Entry 6EU2 (electron microscopy, 3.40 A resolution); this record covers chains A and E of the 17 polymer chains in the assembly.

[Chain A]
Name: DNA-directed RNA polymerase III subunit RPC1
From: Saccharomyces cerevisiae (strain ATCC 204508 / S288c)
Notes: EC 2.7.7.6
UniProtKB: P04051 (RPC1_YEAST); residue numbers follow UniProt; this construct covers 1-1460
Chain sequence (1460 residues; numbered 1 to 1460; the number before each row is that of its first residue):
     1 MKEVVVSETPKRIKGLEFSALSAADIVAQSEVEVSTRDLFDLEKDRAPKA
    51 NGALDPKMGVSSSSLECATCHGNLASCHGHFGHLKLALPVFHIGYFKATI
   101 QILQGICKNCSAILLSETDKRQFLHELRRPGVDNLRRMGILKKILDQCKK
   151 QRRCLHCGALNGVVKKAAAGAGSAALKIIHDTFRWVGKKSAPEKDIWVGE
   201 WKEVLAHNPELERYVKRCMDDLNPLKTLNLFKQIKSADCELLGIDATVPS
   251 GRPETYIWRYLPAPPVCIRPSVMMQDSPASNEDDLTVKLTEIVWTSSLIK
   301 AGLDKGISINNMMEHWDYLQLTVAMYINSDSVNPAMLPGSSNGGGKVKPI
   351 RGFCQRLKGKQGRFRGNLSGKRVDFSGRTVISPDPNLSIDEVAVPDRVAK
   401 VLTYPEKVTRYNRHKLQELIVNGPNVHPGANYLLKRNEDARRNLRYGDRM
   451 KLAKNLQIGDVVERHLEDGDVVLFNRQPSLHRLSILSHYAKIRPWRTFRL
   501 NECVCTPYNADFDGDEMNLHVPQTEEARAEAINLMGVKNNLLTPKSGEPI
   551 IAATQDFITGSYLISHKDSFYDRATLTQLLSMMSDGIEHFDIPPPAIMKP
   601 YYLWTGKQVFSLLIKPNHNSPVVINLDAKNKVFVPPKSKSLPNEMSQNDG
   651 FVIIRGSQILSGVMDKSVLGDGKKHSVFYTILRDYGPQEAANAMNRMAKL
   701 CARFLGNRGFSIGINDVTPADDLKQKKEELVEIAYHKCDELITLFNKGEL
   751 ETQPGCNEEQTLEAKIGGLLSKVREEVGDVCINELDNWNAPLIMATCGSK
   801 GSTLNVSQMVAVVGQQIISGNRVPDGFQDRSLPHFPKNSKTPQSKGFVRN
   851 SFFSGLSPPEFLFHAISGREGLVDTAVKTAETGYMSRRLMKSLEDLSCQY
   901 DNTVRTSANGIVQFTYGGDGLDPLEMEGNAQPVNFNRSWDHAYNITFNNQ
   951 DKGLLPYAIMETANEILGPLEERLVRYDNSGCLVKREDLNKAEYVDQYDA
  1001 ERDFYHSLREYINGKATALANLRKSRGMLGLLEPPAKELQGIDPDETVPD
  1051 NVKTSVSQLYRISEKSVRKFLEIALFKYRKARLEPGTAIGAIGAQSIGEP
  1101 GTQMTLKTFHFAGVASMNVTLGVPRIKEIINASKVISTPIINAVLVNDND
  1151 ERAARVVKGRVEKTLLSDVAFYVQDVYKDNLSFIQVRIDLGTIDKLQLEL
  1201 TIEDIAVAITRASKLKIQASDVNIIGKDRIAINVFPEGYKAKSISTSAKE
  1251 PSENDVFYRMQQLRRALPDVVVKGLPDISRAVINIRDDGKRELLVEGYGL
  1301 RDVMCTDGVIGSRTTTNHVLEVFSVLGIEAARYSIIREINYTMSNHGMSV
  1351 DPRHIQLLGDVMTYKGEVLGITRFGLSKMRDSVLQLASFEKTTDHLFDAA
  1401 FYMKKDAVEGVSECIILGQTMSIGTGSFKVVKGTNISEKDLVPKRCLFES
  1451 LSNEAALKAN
Disordered / not traced: 1, 169-174, 330-365, 1237-1251
Ion coordination: Zn2+ site 1 near C70 (its only coordinating residue here); Zn2+ site 2: C107, C154, C157; Mg2+: D511, D513, D515

[Chain E]
Name: DNA-directed RNA polymerases I, II, and III subunit RPABC1
From: Saccharomyces cerevisiae (strain ATCC 204508 / S288c)
UniProtKB: P20434 (RPAB1_YEAST); residue numbers follow UniProt; this construct covers 1-215
Chain sequence (215 residues; row label = number of the first residue in the row):
     1 MDQENERNISRLWRAFRTVKEMVKDRGYFITQEEVELPLEDFKAKYCDSM
    51 GRPQRKMMSFQANPTEESISKFPDMGSLWVEFCDEPSVGVKTMKTFVIHI
   101 QEKNFQTGIFVYQNNITPSAMKLVPSIPPATIETFNEAALVVNITHHELV
   151 PKHIRLSSDEKRELLKRYRLKESQLPRIQRADPVALYLGLKRGEVVKIIR
   201 KSETSGRYASYRICM

[Chain A / chain E interface]
Pairs across the interface - 68 pairs, chain A then chain E:
  R129(A) - R192(E)
  D133(A) - R177(E)  salt bridge
  R905(A) - L170(E)
  N909(A) - Q174(E)
  G910(A) - Q174(E)
  I911(A) - Q174(E)  hydrogen bond (backbone-backbone)
  I911(A) - P176(E)
  F914(A) - L175(E)  hydrophobic
  F914(A) - Y211(E)  hydrophobic
  G917(A) - S205(E)
  G918(A) - S205(E)
  G918(A) - Y208(E)
  D919(A) - S205(E)
  N979(A) - E160(E)
  N979(A) - E163(E)
  N979(A) - Y211(E)  hydrogen bond
  S980(A) - E160(E)
  G981(A) - E163(E)
  N990(A) - R207(E)  hydrogen bond (backbone-side chain)
  K991(A) - R207(E)
  E993(A) - I154(E)
  E993(A) - K197(E)  hydrogen bond (backbone-side chain)
  V995(A) - K197(E)  hydrogen bond (backbone-side chain)
  V995(A) - R207(E)
  V995(A) - A209(E)
  Q997(A) - R167(E)
  D999(A) - R207(E)
  A1000(A) - S205(E)
  T1201(A) - M1(E)
  R1301(A) - A139(E)
  M1304(A) - V142(E)  hydrophobic
  M1304(A) - H147(E)
  C1305(A) - R11(E)  hydrogen bond
  C1305(A) - V141(E)  hydrophobic
  G1311(A) - H147(E)
  S1312(A) - H147(E)  hydrogen bond (backbone-side chain)
  S1312(A) - E148(E)
  R1313(A) - H147(E)
  R1313(A) - E148(E)
  T1314(A) - H147(E)
  T1315(A) - E148(E)
  V1325(A) - I144(E)
  V1325(A) - P183(E)
  L1326(A) - I144(E)
  L1326(A) - V150(E)  hydrophobic
  L1326(A) - V184(E)
  G1327(A) - D182(E)
  I1328(A) - I178(E)  hydrophobic
  I1328(A) - D182(E)
  I1328(A) - R212(E)
  E1329(A) - P151(E)
  E1329(A) - H153(E)
  E1329(A) - I198(E)
  E1329(A) - R200(E)  salt bridge
  E1329(A) - R212(E)  salt bridge
  A1330(A) - L149(E)
  A1330(A) - V150(E)  hydrophobic
  R1332(A) - R200(E)
  Y1333(A) - L149(E)  hydrophobic
  Q1356(A) - S202(E)
  T1363(A) - R212(E)
  Y1364(A) - P176(E)
  Y1364(A) - R177(E)
  K1365(A) - R177(E)
  G1366(A) - R177(E)  hydrogen bond (backbone-backbone)
  G1366(A) - Q179(E)
  G1366(A) - R212(E)
  E1367(A) - Q179(E)  hydrogen bond
Also at the interface, not in a pair above, chain A (54 interface residues in all): G131, R136, V912, A930, Y994, E1199, E1203, V1322, S1324, P1352, R1353
Also at the interface, not in a pair above, chain E (48 interface residues in all): Q3, R7, A138, D159, Y168, S173, I199, K201, T204, S210, M215

[Overview]
Chain A and chain E form an interface of 54 and 48 residues respectively, with 9 hydrogen bonds and 3 salt
bridges. Polar contacts include D133(A)-R177(E), E1329(A)-R200(E) and E1329(A)-R212(E). C107(A), C154(A) and
C157(A) form the Zn2+ site 2. D511(A), D513(A) and D515(A) coordinate Mg2+.
Chain A is DNA-directed RNA polymerase III subunit RPC1 and chain E is DNA-directed RNA polymerases I, II, and
III subunit RPABC1, both from Saccharomyces cerevisiae (strain ATCC 204508 / S288c); the structure, Apo RNA
Polymerase III - open conformation (oPOL3), was determined by electron microscopy (same publication as 6EU0,
6EU1 and 6EU3).
